Entry 7BGB (electron microscopy, 3.40 A resolution); this record covers chains G and J of the 10 polymer chains in the assembly.

== Chain G ==
Protein: H/ACA ribonucleoprotein complex subunit DKC1
From: Homo sapiens
Notes: EC 5.4.99.-
Reference sequence: O60832 (DKC1_HUMAN); numbering as in UniProt (aligned over 1-514)
Chain sequence (514 residues; numbered 1 to 514; the number before each row is that of its first residue):
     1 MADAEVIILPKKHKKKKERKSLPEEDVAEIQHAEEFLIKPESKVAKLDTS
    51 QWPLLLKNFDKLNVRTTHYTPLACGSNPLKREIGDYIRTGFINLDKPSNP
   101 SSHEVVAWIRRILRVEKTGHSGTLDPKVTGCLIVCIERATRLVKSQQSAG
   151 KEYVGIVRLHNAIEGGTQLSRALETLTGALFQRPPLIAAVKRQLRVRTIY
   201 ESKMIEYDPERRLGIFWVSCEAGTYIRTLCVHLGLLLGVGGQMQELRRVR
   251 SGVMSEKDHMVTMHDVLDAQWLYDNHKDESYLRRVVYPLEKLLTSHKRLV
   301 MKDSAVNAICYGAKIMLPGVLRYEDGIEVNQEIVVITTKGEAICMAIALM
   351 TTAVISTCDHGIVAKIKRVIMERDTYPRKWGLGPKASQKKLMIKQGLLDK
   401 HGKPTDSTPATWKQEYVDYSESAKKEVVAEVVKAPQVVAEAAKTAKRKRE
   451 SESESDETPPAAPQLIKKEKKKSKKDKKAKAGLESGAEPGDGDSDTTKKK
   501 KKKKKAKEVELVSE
Unresolved in the structure: 1-47, 186-191, 393-514
Curated features (UniProtKB/Swiss-Prot):
  - region: A2 to S21 (Nucleolar localization)
  - active site: D125 (Nucleophile)
  - modified residue: A2 (N-acetylalanine), S21 (Phosphoserine), S387 (Phosphoserine), S451 (Phosphoserine), S453 (Phosphoserine), S455 (Phosphoserine), T458 (Phosphothreonine), S485 (Phosphoserine), S494 (Phosphoserine), S513 (Phosphoserine)
  - cross-link (Glycyl lysine isopeptide (Lys-Gly)): K20 (interchain with G-Cter in SUMO2), K39 (interchain with G-Cter in SUMO2), K43 (interchain with G-Cter in SUMO2), K191 (interchain with G-Cter in SUMO2), K394 (interchain with G-Cter in SUMO2), K413 (interchain with G-Cter in SUMO1), K424 (interchain with G-Cter in SUMO2), K433 (interchain with G-Cter in SUMO2), K467 (interchain with G-Cter in SUMO2)
  - natural variant: A2 (A2V: In DKCX), F36 (F36V: In DKCX), L37 (deletion: In DKCX), I38 (I38T: In HHS), K39 (K39E: In DKCX), P40 (P40R: In DKCX), E41 (E41K: In DKCX), T49 (T49M: In HHS), L54 (L54V: In DKCX), L56 (L56S: In DKCX), R65 (R65T: In DKCX), T66 (T66A: In DKCX), 10 further natural variant entries in UniProt
  - mutagenesis: A353 (A353R: Increases interaction with SHQ1)
From the paper describing this entry:
  - self-association interface (contacts with another copy of this molecule): T352 to T357

== Chain J ==
Protein: H/ACA ribonucleoprotein complex subunit 3
From: Homo sapiens
Reference sequence: Q9NPE3 (NOP10_HUMAN); numbering as in UniProt (aligned over 1-64)
Chain sequence (64 residues; each row starts with the number of its first residue):
     1 MFLQYYLNEQGDRVYTLKKFDPMGQQTCSAHPARFSPDDKYSRHRITIKK
    51 RFKVLMTQQPRPVL
Curated features (UniProtKB/Swiss-Prot):
  - natural variant: Y6 (Y6C: In PFBMFT9; uncertain significance), T16 (T16M: In CHINE2), R34 (R34W: In DKCB1)

== Chain G / chain J interface ==
Residue-residue contacts (39; chain G residue first):
  L54(G) with L64(J)
  L79(G) with L64(J), hydrophobic
  K96(G) with P32(J)
  P97(G) with P32(J), hydrophobic
  W108(G) with F35(J), hydrophobic; P37(J)
  T129(G) with H31(J)
  I205(G) with Y15(J)
  E206(G) with T16(J), hydrogen bond; L17(J)
  L213(G) with L17(J), hydrophobic
  Q244(G) with F2(J)
  E245(G) with M1(J); F2(J), hydrogen bond (side chain-backbone); L3(J), hydrogen bond (side chain-backbone); H31(J)
  R247(G) with R13(J); Y15(J)
  E256(G) with R13(J), salt bridge; Y15(J), hydrogen bond
  K257(G) with G11(J)
  H259(G) with P62(J)
  M263(G) with F35(J)
  H264(G) with R34(J); F35(J)
  D265(G) with M56(J)
  L267(G) with F35(J), hydrophobic; P37(J); S42(J)
  D268(G) with S42(J); R45(J), salt bridge
  S280(G) with T57(J)
  Y281(G) with M56(J), hydrophobic
  R284(G) with M56(J); T57(J); R61(J)
  Y287(G) with P62(J); L64(J), hydrophobic
  K291(G) with L64(J)
Interface residues without a listed pair, chain G (36 interface residues in all): K57, D95, S98, V154, I156, I215, L246, V249, V261, W271, L272
Interface residues without a listed pair, chain J (28 interface residues in all): K18, A30, A33, R43, I46, L55, Q59, P60

== Summary ==
The interface between chain G and chain J involves 36 residues on one side and 28 on the other, with 4
hydrogen bonds and 2 salt bridges. Polar contacts include E256(G)-R13(J), D268(G)-R45(J) and E206(G)-T16(J).
UniProt lists active-site residue D125(G) and one mutagenesis site on chain G. The paper reports a
self-association interface involving T352(G).
Chain G is H/ACA ribonucleoprotein complex subunit DKC1 and chain J is H/ACA ribonucleoprotein complex subunit
3, both from Homo sapiens; the structure, The H/ACA RNP lobe of human telomerase, was determined by electron
microscopy, deposited together with 7BG9.
